4GKJ - chains A and O of the 23 polymer chains in the assembly; structure by X-ray diffraction, 3.30 A resolution.

Chain A:
Molecule: 16S rRNA
Source organism: Thermus thermophilus
Sequence (1513 nucleotides; row label = number of the first residue in the row; note: 4 numbers in that range are skipped by the numbering (no residue carries them; nothing is unmodelled there)):
     5 UGGAGAGUUU GAUCCUGGCU CAGGGUGAAC GCUGGCGGCG UGCCUAAGAC AUGCAAGUCG
    65 UGCGGGCCGC GGGGUUUUAC UCCGUGGUCA GCGGCGGACG GGUGAGUAAC GCGUGGGUGA
   125 CCUACCCGGA AGAGGGGGAC AACCCGGGGA AACUCGGGCU AAUCCCCCAU GUGGACCCGC
   185 CCCUUGGGGU GUGUCCAAAG GGCUUUGCCC GCUUCCGGAU GGGCCCGCGU CCCAUCAGCU
   245 AGUUGGUGGG GUAAUGGCCC ACCAAGGCGA CGACGGGUAG CCGGUCUGAG AGGAUGGCCG
   305 GCCACAGGGG CACUGAGACA CGGGCCCCAC UCCUACGGGA GGCAGCAGUU AGGAAUCUUC
   365 CGCAAUGGGC GCAAGCCUGA CGGAGCGACG CCGCUUGGAG GAAGAAGCCC UUCGGGGUGU
   425 AAACUCCUGA ACCCGGGACG AAACCCCCGA CGAGGGGACU GACGGUACCG GGGUAAUAGC
   485 GCCGGCCAAC UCCGUGCCAG CAGCCGCGGU AAUACGGAGG GCGCGAGCGU UACCCGGAUU
   545 CACUGGGCGU AAAGGGCGUG UAGGCGGCCU GGGGCGUCCC AUGUGAAAGA CCACGGCUCA
   605 ACCGUGGGGG AGCGUGGGAU ACGCUCAGGC UAGACGGUGG GAGAGGGUGG UGGAAUUCCC
   665 GGAGUAGCGG UGAAAUGCGC AGAUACCGGG AGGAACGCCG AUGGCGAAGG CAGCCACCUG
   725 GUCCACCCGU GACGCUGAGG CGCGAAAGCG UGGGGAGCAA ACCGGAUUAG AUACCCGGGU
   785 AGUCCACGCC CUAAACGAUG CGCGCUAGGU CUCUGGGUCU CCUGGGGGCC GAAGCUAACG
   845 CGUUAAGCGC GCCGCCUGGG GAGUACGGCC GCAAGGCUGA AACUCAAAGG AAUUGACGGG
   905 GGCCCGCACA AGCGGUGGAG CAUGUGGUUU AAUUCGAAGC AACGCGAAGA ACCUUACCAG
   965 GCCUUGACAU GCUAGGGAAC CCGGGUGAAA GCCUGGGGUG CCCCGCGAGG GGAGCCCUAG
  1025 CACAGGUGCU GCAUGGCCGU CGUCAGCUCG UGCCGUGAGG UGUUGGGUUA AGUCCCGCAA
  1085 CGAGCGCAAC CCCCGCCGUU AGUUGCCAGC GGUUCGGCCG GGCACUCUAA CGGGACUGCC
  1145 CGCGAAAGCG GGAGGAAGGA GGGGACGACG UCUGGUCAGC AUGGCCCUUA CGGCCUGGGC
  1205 GACACACGUG CUACAAUGCC CACUACAAAG CGAUGCCACC CGGCAACGGG GAGCUAAUCG
  1265 CAAAAAGGUG GGCCCAGUUC GGAUUGGGGU CUGCAACCCG ACCCCAUGAA GCCGGAAUCG
  1325 CUAGUAAUCG CGGAUCAGCC AUGCCGCGGU GAAUACGUUC CCGGGCCUUG UACACACCGC
  1385 CCGUCACGCC AUGGGAGCGG GCUCUACCCG AAGUCGCCGG GAGCCUACGG GCAGGCGCCG
  1445 AGGGUAGGGC CCGUGACUGG GGCGAAGUCG UAACAAGGUA GCUGUACCGG AAGGUGCGGC
  1505 UGGAUCA
  1516 CUUUCU
Sequence notes: insertion (1005, 1013, 1225-1226); conflict U1517 (C1508 in 48256), U1519 (C1510 in 48256)
Bound ions: Mg2+ site 1 near U12 (its only coordinating residue here); Mg2+ site 2 near G21 (its only coordinating residue here); Mg2+ site 3 near C48 (its only coordinating residue here); Mg2+ site 4 near A53 (its only coordinating residue here); Mg2+ site 5: A109, G110, G284; Mg2+ site 6 near G115 (its only coordinating residue here); Mg2+ site 7 near G133 (its only coordinating residue here); Mg2+ site 8 near G152 (its only coordinating residue here); Mg2+ site 9 near A201 (its only coordinating residue here); Mg2+ site 10 near G246 (its only coordinating residue here); Mg2+ site 11 near G252 (its only coordinating residue here); Mg2+ site 12: G255, U256; 54 more Mg2+ sites not listed
Small-molecule neighbours: paromomycin (PAR): G1387, U1388, C1389, A1390, C1391, C1467, G1468, A1469, A1470, G1471, U1472, C1473

Chain O:
Protein: 30S ribosomal protein S15
Source organism: Thermus thermophilus
UniProtKB: Q5SJ76 (RS15_THET8); residue numbers follow UniProt; this construct covers 2-89
Amino-acid sequence (88 residues; row label = number of the first residue in the row):
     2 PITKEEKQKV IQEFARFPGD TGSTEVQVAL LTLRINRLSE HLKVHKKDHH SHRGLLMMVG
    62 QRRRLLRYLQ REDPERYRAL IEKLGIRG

Interface between chain A and chain O:
Residue-residue contacts - 73 pairs, chain A then chain O:
  G562(A) with Arg-54(O), hydrogen bond to the sugar
  U563(A) with Arg-54(O), salt bridge to the phosphate; Leu-57(O), sugar contact; Met-58(O), phosphate contact
  G564(A) with Leu-57(O), phosphate contact; Gly-61(O), phosphate contact; Arg-64(O), hydrogen bond to the phosphate
  U565(A) with Arg-64(O), salt bridge to the phosphate; Arg-68(O), salt bridge to the phosphate
  A566(A) with Arg-68(O), salt bridge to the phosphate
  C639(A) with Gln-28(O), hydrogen bond to the sugar; Gln-62(O), sugar contact
  G640(A) with Thr-22(O), hydrogen bond to the sugar; Gly-23(O), sugar contact; Gln-28(O), hydrogen bond to the sugar
  G641(A) with Lys-8(O), salt bridge to the phosphate; Ile-12(O), phosphate contact; Thr-22(O), sugar contact; Leu-31(O), sugar contact
  U642(A) with Lys-8(O), salt bridge to the phosphate; Gln-9(O), hydrogen bond to the phosphate
  G643(A) with Lys-5(O), salt bridge to the phosphate
  G649(A) with His-51(O), sugar contact; Ser-52(O), base contact
  G650(A) with His-42(O), hydrogen bond to the base; Asp-49(O), hydrogen bond to the sugar; His-50(O), sugar contact; His-51(O), sugar contact; Ser-52(O), base contact
  G651(A) with His-46(O), sugar contact; Lys-48(O), sugar contact; Asp-49(O), sugar contact
  U652(A) with His-46(O), sugar contact; Lys-48(O), salt bridge to the phosphate
  A711(A) with Arg-54(O), salt bridge to the phosphate
  A712(A) with His-51(O), base contact
  G713(A) with His-51(O), hydrogen bond to the base
  C722(A) with Pro-2(O), phosphate contact; His-42(O), hydrogen bond to the sugar
  U723(A) with Pro-2(O), phosphate contact; Leu-39(O), sugar contact; His-42(O), sugar contact; Ser-52(O), hydrogen bond to the sugar
  G724(A) with Arg-35(O), salt bridge to the phosphate; Leu-39(O), sugar contact; His-51(O), sugar contact; Ser-52(O), hydrogen bond to the sugar; Gly-55(O), sugar contact
  G725(A) with Arg-35(O), salt bridge to the phosphate; Met-58(O), sugar contact
  C732(A) with Thr-22(O), base contact
  G733(A) with Phe-18(O), phosphate contact; Asp-21(O), hydrogen bond to the sugar; Thr-22(O), hydrogen bond to the sugar; Gly-23(O), hydrogen bond to the base; Ser-24(O), sugar contact; Gln-28(O), base contact
  U734(A) with Phe-18(O), phosphate contact; Gly-23(O), sugar contact; Ser-24(O), sugar contact; Thr-25(O), sugar contact
  G735(A) with Tyr-69(O), sugar contact
  A736(A) with Tyr-69(O), hydrogen bond to the phosphate
  C737(A) with Arg-65(O), sugar contact; Leu-66(O), sugar contact; Tyr-69(O), sugar contact; Arg-72(O), salt bridge to the phosphate
  G738(A) with Arg-65(O), salt bridge to the phosphate
  G746(A) with His-53(O), sugar contact
  C747(A) with His-50(O), sugar contact
  G748(A) with His-50(O), phosphate contact
  A790(A) with Lys-48(O), salt bridge to the phosphate
  C791(A) with Lys-48(O), salt bridge to the phosphate
Interface residues without a listed pair, chain A (35 interface residues in all): G644, G710
Interface residues without a listed pair, chain O (38 interface residues in all): Gly-20, Met-59, Arg-77

In short:
Chain A and chain O form an interface of 35 and 38 residues respectively; the contacts include 16 hydrogen
bonds and 15 salt bridges. Polar contacts include G650(A)/His-42(O), G713(A)/His-51(O) and G733(A)/Gly-23(O).
Chain A binds paromomycin. A109(A), G110(A) and G284(A) form the Mg2+ site 5.
Here chain A is 16S rRNA and chain O is 30S ribosomal protein S15, both from Thermus thermophilus. Entry 4GKJ
(Structure of the Thermus thermophilus 30S ribosomal subunit complexed with a human mitochondrial anticodon
stem loop ...) was determined by X-ray diffraction, deposited together with 4GKK.
